PDB entry 6RUL | X-ray diffraction, 2.20 A resolution | chain A

# Chain A
Protein: GFP-LAMA-F98 a GFP enhancer nanobody with cpDHFR insertion, Dihydrofolate reductase
From: Lama glama
Notes: EC 1.5.1.3
Reference sequence: P0ABQ4 (DYR_ECOLI); the construct has insertions or renumbered stretches relative to UniProt, so the offset changes along the chain: 99-234 = UniProt 24-159; 240-262 = UniProt 1-23
Chain sequence (279 residues; numbered 0 to 274 plus 4 insertion-coded residues; the number before each row is that of its first residue; a row labelled like 82A-82C holds insertion residues (82A, then the next letters in order); numbering starts at 0):
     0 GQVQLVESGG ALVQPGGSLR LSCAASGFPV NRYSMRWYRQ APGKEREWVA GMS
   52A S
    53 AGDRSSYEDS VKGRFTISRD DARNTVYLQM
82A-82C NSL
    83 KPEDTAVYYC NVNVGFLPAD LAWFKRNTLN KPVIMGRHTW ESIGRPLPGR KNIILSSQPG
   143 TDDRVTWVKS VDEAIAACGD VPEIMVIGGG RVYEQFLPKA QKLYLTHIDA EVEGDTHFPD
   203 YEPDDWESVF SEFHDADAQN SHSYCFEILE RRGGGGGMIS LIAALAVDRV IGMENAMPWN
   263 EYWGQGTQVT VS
Disordered / not traced: 0, 237-238
Differences from the reference sequence: linker (235-239)
Curated features (UniProtKB/Swiss-Prot):
  - binding site (substrate): Asp-102, Arg-127, Arg-132, Thr-188, Ile-244
  - binding site (NADP(+)): His-120, Thr-121, Ser-138, Ser-139, Lys-151, Gly-170 to Gln-177, Ala-246, Val-252 to Ala-258
Disulfide bonds: Cys-22/Cys-92
Residues lining bound ligands:
  - NADPH (NDP; NADPH dihydro-nicotinamide-adenine-dinucleotide phosphate): Gly-118, Arg-119, His-120, Thr-121, Ser-124, Leu-137, Ser-138, Ser-139, Gln-140, Lys-151, Ser-152, Val-153, Ile-169, Gly-170, Gly-171, Gly-172, Arg-173, Val-174, Tyr-175, Gln-177, Thr-198, Ala-245, Ala-246, Ile-253, Gly-254, Met-255, Glu-256, Asn-257, Ala-258, Met-259, Trp-261
  - trimethoprim (TOP): Asp-102, Leu-103, Trp-105, Phe-106, Ser-124, Ile-125, Arg-127, Leu-129, Ile-169, Tyr-175, Thr-188, Ile-244, Ala-245, Ala-246, Met-259

# Overview
Bound to chain A: trimethoprim and NADPH. UniProt lists 5 substrate-binding residues and 21 NADP+-binding
residues.
Chain A is GFP-LAMA-F98 a GFP enhancer nanobody with cpDHFR insertion, Dihydrofolate reductase (Lama glama);
the structure, Crystal structure of GFP-LAMA-F98 - a GFP enhancer nanobody with cpDHFR insertion and TMP and
NADPH, was determined by X-ray diffraction, deposited together with 6RUM.
